3WSH - chains A and B; structure by X-ray diffraction, 2.80 A resolution.

== Chain A (and B) ==
Molecule: Putative GTP cyclohydrolase 1 type 2
Organism: Methanocaldococcus jannaschii
Notes: chain B of this document is another copy of the same molecule, construct and numbering; everything in this record applies to it too
Amino-acid sequence (252 residues; numbered -2 to 249; the number before each row is that of its first residue; numbers below 1 keep their minus sign (Gly-2 is residue -2)):
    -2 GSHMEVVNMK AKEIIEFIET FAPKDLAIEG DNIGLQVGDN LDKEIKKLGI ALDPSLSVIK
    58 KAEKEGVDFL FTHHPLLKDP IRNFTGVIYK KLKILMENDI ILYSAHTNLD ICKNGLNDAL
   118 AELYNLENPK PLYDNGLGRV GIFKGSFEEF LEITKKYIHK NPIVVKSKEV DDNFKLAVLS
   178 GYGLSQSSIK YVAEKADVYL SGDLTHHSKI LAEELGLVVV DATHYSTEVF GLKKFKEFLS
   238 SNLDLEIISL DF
Unresolved in the structure: -2 to 5
Ion coordination: Fe ion: His71, His221, Glu225 (together with sulfate ion)

== Interface between chain A and chain B ==
Residue-residue contacts (26):
  Leu49(A) - His203(B)
  Asp50(A) - His203(B)  salt bridge
  Asp50(A) - Ile207(B)
  Ser52(A) - Ile207(B)
  Ser52(A) - Glu211(B)
  Leu53(A) - Glu211(B)  hydrogen bond (backbone-side chain)
  His71(A) - His204(B)
  Val84(A) - Leu212(B)  hydrophobic
  Lys88(A) - Glu211(B)  salt bridge
  Asp200(A) - Thr202(B)
  Asp200(A) - His203(B)  hydrogen bond (side chain-backbone)
  Thr202(A) - Asp200(B)
  His203(A) - Leu49(B)
  His203(A) - Asp50(B)  salt bridge
  His203(A) - Asp200(B)  hydrogen bond (backbone-side chain)
  His203(A) - His221(B)
  His204(A) - His71(B)
  His204(A) - His221(B)
  Ile207(A) - Asp50(B)
  Ile207(A) - Ser52(B)
  Glu211(A) - Ser52(B)
  Glu211(A) - Leu53(B)  hydrogen bond (side chain-backbone)
  Glu211(A) - Lys88(B)  salt bridge
  Leu212(A) - Val84(B)  hydrophobic
  His221(A) - His203(B)
  His221(A) - His204(B)
Other interface residues (no listed pair), chain A (19 interface residues in all): Pro51, Lys75, Leu201, Tyr222
Other interface residues (no listed pair), chain B (18 interface residues in all): Pro51, Leu201, Tyr222

== Summary ==
Chain A and chain B form an interface of 19 and 18 residues respectively, with 4 hydrogen bonds and 4 salt
bridges. Among the polar pairs are Asp50(A)-His203(B), Lys88(A)-Glu211(B) and Leu53(A)-Glu211(B). His71(A),
His221(A) and Glu225(A) form the Fe ion site.
Both chains are Putative GTP cyclohydrolase 1 type 2 (Methanocaldococcus jannaschii). Entry 3WSH
(EDTA-treated, oxidized HcgD from Methanocaldococcus jannaschii) was determined by X-ray diffraction (same
publication as 3WSD, 3WSE, 3WSF, 3WSG and 3WSI).
